9BAJ - chain A; structure by X-ray diffraction, 1.49 A resolution.

Chain A:
Protein: Isoform 2B of GTPase KRas
Source organism: Homo sapiens
Notes: EC 3.6.5.2
UniProtKB: P01116 (RASK_HUMAN), isoform P01116-2; numbering as in UniProt (aligned over 1-169)
Amino-acid sequence (169 residues; row label = number of the first residue in the row):
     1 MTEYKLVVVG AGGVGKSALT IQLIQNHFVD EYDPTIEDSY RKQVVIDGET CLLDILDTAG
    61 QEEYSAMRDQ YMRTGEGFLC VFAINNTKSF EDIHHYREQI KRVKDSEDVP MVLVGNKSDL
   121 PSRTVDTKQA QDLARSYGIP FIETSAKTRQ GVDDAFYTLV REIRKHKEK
Unresolved in the structure: 168-169
Covalent attachments: 3-(dioxo-lambda~6~-sulfanyl)-N-phenylbenzene-1-sulfonamide (A1AK8) linked to Y71
Construct notes: engineered mutation S118 (Cys in P01116)
Ion coordination: Mg2+: S17 (together with GDP)
Small-molecule neighbours:
  - A1AK8 (3-(dioxo-lambda~6~-sulfanyl)-N-phenylbenzene-1-sulfonamide): E3, K5, L6, V7, S39, R41, D54, I55, L56, T74, G75
  - GDP (guanosine-5'-diphosphate): A11, G12, G13, V14, G15, K16, S17, A18, F28, V29, D30, Y32, P34, D57, N116, K117, D119, L120, S145, A146, K147
UniProt features mapped onto this chain:
  - motif: Y32 to Y40 (Effector region)
  - binding site (GTP): G10 to A18, V29 to T35, A59, G60, N116, K117, D119
  - modified residue: M1 (N-acetylmethionine), T2 (N-acetylthreonine), K104 (N6-acetyllysine)
  - glycosylation: T35 (Microbial infection: O-linked (Glc) threonine)
  - natural variant: K5 (K5E: In NS3; K5N: In GASC), G10 (G10GG: In AML), G12 (G12A: In colorectal cancer samples; G12C: In lung carcinoma; G12D: In GASC, JMML and SFM; G12R: In lung cancer and bladder cancer; G12S: In GASC and JMML; G12V: In GASC), G13 (G13D: In GASC, JMML and OES; G13R: In pylocytic astrocytoma), V14 (V14I: In NS3), L19 (L19F: In OES), Q22 (Q22E: In CFC2; Q22R: In NS3), P34 (P34L: In NS3; P34Q: In NS3; P34R: In CFC2), I36 (I36M: In NS3), T58 (T58I: In NS3), A59 (A59T: In GASC), G60 (G60R: In CFC2; G60S: In NS3), 8 further natural variant entries in UniProt
  - mutagenesis: D38 (D38A: Decreased interaction with MAPKAP1/SIN1), Y40 (Y40A: Decreased interaction with MAPKAP1/SIN1), Q61 (Q61L: Promotes GTP binding)

Overview:
Bound to chain A: GDP. Covalently linked compound A1AK8: at Y71. UniProt lists 21 GTP-binding residues and 3
mutagenesis sites.
Chain A is Isoform 2B of GTPase KRas (Homo sapiens); the structure, Crystal structure of GDP-bound human K-RAS
in a covalent complex with aryl sulfonyl fluoride compounds, was determined by X-ray diffraction (same
publication as 9BAI and 9BAK).
